2B59 - chains A and B; structure by X-ray diffraction, 2.11 A resolution.

# Chain A
Molecule: COG1196: Chromosome segregation ATPases
Organism: Clostridium thermocellum
UniProtKB: P71143 (P71143_CLOTM); residues 14-186 here correspond to UniProt positions 27-199 (UniProt number = residue number + 13)
Amino-acid sequence (187 residues; numbered 1 to 187; the number before each row is that of its first residue):
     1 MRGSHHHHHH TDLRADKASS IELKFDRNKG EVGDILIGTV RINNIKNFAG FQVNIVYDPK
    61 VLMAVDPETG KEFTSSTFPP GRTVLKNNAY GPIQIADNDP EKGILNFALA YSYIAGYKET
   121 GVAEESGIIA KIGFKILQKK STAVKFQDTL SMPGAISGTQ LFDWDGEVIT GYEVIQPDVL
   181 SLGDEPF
Not modelled in the structure: 1-16, 183-187
Sequence notes: cloning artifact (1-4, 11-13, 187); expression tag (5-10)

# Chain B
Molecule: Cellulosomal scaffolding protein A
Organism: Clostridium thermocellum
UniProtKB: Q06851 (CIPA_CLOTM); residues 2-164 here correspond to UniProt positions 1691-1853 (UniProt number = residue number + 1689)
Amino-acid sequence (172 residues; each row starts with the number of its first residue):
     1 MNKPVIEGYK VSGYILPDFS FDATVAPLVK AGFKVEIVGT ELYAVTDANG YFEITGVPAN
    61 ASGYTLKISR ATYLDRVIAN VVVTGDTSVS TSQAPIMMWV GDIVKDNSIN LLDVAEVIRC
   121 FNATKGSANY VEELDINRNG AINMQDIMIV HKHFGATSSD YDAQLEHHHH HH
Not modelled in the structure: 1-7, 164-172
Sequence notes: initiating methionine (1); cloning artifact (165-166); expression tag (167-172)
Metal / ion sites: Ca2+ site 1: Asp-102, Val-104, Asp-106, Ser-108, Asp-113; Ca2+ site 2: Asp-135, Asn-137, Asn-139, Ala-141, Asp-146
From the paper describing this entry:
  - Ca2+ coordination: Asp-102, Val-104, Asp-106, Ser-108, Asp-113, Asp-135, Asn-137, Asn-139, Ala-141, Asp-146
  - Ca2+ coordination through a water molecule: Asn-110, Asn-143
  - specificity-determining residues: Ile-118 (proposed by the authors, not directly observed)

# Interface between chain A and chain B
Contacting residue pairs (36; chain A residue first):
  Phe-51(A) / Met-144(B)
  Gln-52(A) / Phe-121(B)
  Gln-52(A) / Asn-122(B)  hydrogen bond
  Gln-52(A) / Asn-143(B)
  Gln-52(A) / Met-144(B)  hydrogen bond (side chain-backbone)
  Ile-93(A) / Leu-111(B)  hydrophobic
  Ile-93(A) / His-151(B)
  Ile-95(A) / Ile-118(B)  hydrophobic
  Ile-95(A) / Phe-121(B)  hydrophobic
  Ile-95(A) / Ile-147(B)  hydrophobic
  Asp-97(A) / Asn-122(B)  hydrogen bond
  Asn-106(A) / Asn-122(B)  hydrogen bond
  Ala-110(A) / Met-144(B)  hydrophobic
  Ala-110(A) / Met-148(B)  hydrophobic
  Tyr-111(A) / His-151(B)  hydrogen bond (backbone-side chain)
  Ser-112(A) / His-151(B)
  Ser-112(A) / Phe-154(B)
  Ile-114(A) / His-151(B)
  Ile-114(A) / Lys-152(B)
  Leu-150(A) / Thr-124(B)
  Ser-151(A) / Asn-122(B)  hydrogen bond
  Ser-151(A) / Thr-124(B)
  Ser-151(A) / Ala-141(B)
  Ser-151(A) / Asn-143(B)  hydrogen bond (backbone-side chain)
  Met-152(A) / Asn-143(B)
  Pro-153(A) / Asn-139(B)
  Pro-153(A) / Ala-141(B)
  Phe-162(A) / Met-144(B)  hydrophobic
  Phe-162(A) / Gln-145(B)
  Phe-162(A) / Met-148(B)  hydrophobic
  Asp-163(A) / Met-148(B)
  Asp-165(A) / Lys-152(B)  hydrogen bond (backbone-side chain)
  Gly-166(A) / Met-148(B)
  Glu-167(A) / Ser-20(B)  hydrogen bond
  Glu-167(A) / Lys-152(B)  salt bridge
  Val-168(A) / Gln-145(B)
Other interface residues (no listed pair), chain A (24 interface residues in all): Ala-49, Ala-108, Tyr-113, Gln-160
Other interface residues (no listed pair), chain B (17 interface residues in all): Val-114
Interface features reported in the paper:
  - residue pairs: Gln-52(A)/Met-144(B) (hydrogen bond), Glu-167(A)/Ser-20(B) (hydrogen bond), Leu-111(B)/Ile-93(A) (hydrophobic contact), Met-144(B)/Ala-108(A) (hydrophobic contact), Met-144(B)/Ala-110(A) (hydrophobic contact), Met-144(B)/Phe-162(A) (hydrophobic contact), Gln-145(B)/Phe-162(A) (hydrophobic contact)
  - interface residues, chain A: Ile-93(A), Ile-95(A), Ala-108(A), Ala-110(A), Ser-112(A), Tyr-113(A), Ile-114(A), Ser-151(A), Pro-153(A), Gln-160(A), Phe-162(A), Asp-165(A), Gly-166(A), Glu-167(A)
  - interface residues, chain B: Val-114(B), Ile-118(B), Phe-121(B), Thr-124(B), Ala-141(B), Met-144(B), Gln-145(B), Ile-147(B), Met-148(B), Phe-154(B)

# Summary
The interface between chain A and chain B involves 24 residues on one side and 17 on the other, with 9
hydrogen bonds and 1 salt bridge. Polar contacts include Glu-167(A)/Lys-152(B), Gln-52(A)/Asn-122(B) and
Gln-52(A)/Met-144(B). The authors report hydrogen bonds between Gln-52(A) and Met-144(B) and Glu-167(A) and
Ser-20(B); hydrophobic contacts between Leu-111(B) and Ile-93(A), Met-144(B) and Ala-108(A) and Met-144(B) and
Ala-110(A) among others. The paper reports interface residues Ile-93(A), Ile-95(A) and Val-114(B) among
others; Ca2+ coordination by Asp-102(B), Val-104(B) and Asp-106(B) among others.
Chain A is COG1196: Chromosome segregation ATPases and chain B is Cellulosomal scaffolding protein A, both
from Clostridium thermocellum; the structure, The type II cohesin dockerin complex, was determined by X-ray
diffraction.
